5L6S - chains C and D of the 4 polymer chains in the assembly; structure by X-ray diffraction, 3.04 A resolution.

== Chain C (and D) ==
Protein: Glucose-1-phosphate adenylyltransferase
Organism: Escherichia coli K-12
Notes: EC 2.7.7.27; chain D of this document is another copy of the same molecule, construct and numbering; everything in this record applies to it too
UniProt: P0A6V1 (GLGC_ECOLI); numbering as in UniProt (aligned over 1-431)
Amino-acid sequence (431 residues; each row starts with the number of its first residue):
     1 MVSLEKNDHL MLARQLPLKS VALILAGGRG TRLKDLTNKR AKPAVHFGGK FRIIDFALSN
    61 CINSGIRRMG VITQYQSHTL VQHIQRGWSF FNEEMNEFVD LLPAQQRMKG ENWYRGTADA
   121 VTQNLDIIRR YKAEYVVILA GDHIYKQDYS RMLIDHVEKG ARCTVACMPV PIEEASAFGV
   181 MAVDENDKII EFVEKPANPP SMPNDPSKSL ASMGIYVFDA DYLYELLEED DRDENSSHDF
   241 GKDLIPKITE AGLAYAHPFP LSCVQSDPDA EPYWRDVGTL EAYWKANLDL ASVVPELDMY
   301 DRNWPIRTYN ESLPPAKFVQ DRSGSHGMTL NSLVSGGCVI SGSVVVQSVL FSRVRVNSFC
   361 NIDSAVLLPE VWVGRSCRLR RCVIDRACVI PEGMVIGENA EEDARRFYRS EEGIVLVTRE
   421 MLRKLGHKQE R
Disordered / not traced: 1-13 (chain D: 1-13, 105-115, 185-186, 235-237)
Ligand contacts: 1,6-di-O-phosphono-beta-D-fructofuranose (FBP): Lys39, Arg419, Glu420, Arg423, Lys428, Gln429, Glu430, Arg431

== Interface between chain C and chain D ==
Pairs across the interface (76):
  Gly48(C) with Pro315(D)
  Lys50(C) with Leu313(D)
  Leu290(C) with Lys317(D), hydrogen bond (backbone-side chain)
  Ala291(C) with Lys317(D), hydrogen bond (backbone-side chain)
  Ser292(C) with Lys317(D), hydrogen bond (backbone-side chain)
  Val293(C) with Gln320(D)
  Met299(C) with Pro314(D)
  Tyr300(C) with Pro314(D), hydrophobic; Pro315(D); Lys317(D); Gly337(D); Cys338(D); Val339(D)
  Arg302(C) with Glu311(D), salt bridge; Arg353(D)
  Asn310(C) with Asn310(D); Ser312(D)
  Glu311(C) with Asn310(D)
  Ser312(C) with Ile306(D), hydrogen bond (side chain-backbone); Arg307(D); Thr308(D); Asn310(D), hydrogen bond
  Leu313(C) with Lys50(D)
  Pro314(C) with Lys50(D); Met299(D); Tyr300(D), hydrophobic
  Pro315(C) with Gly48(D); Gly49(D); Tyr300(D); Ser335(D)
  Ala316(C) with Ser332(D); Leu333(D); Val334(D), hydrogen bond (backbone-backbone)
  Lys317(C) with Leu290(D), hydrogen bond (side chain-backbone); Ala291(D); Ser292(D), hydrogen bond (side chain-backbone); Tyr300(D); Ser332(D); Leu333(D)
  Phe318(C) with Phe318(D), hydrophobic; Thr329(D); Asn331(D), hydrogen bond (backbone-backbone); Ser332(D), hydrogen bond (backbone-backbone); Val334(D), hydrophobic
  Val319(C) with Asn331(D)
  Gln320(C) with Val293(D); Leu330(D); Asn331(D), hydrogen bond (backbone-side chain)
  Ser325(C) with Leu330(D)
  His326(C) with Thr329(D); Leu330(D); Val346(D)
  Gly327(C) with Gly327(D); Met328(D); Thr329(D), hydrogen bond (backbone-backbone)
  Met328(C) with His326(D); Gly327(D)
  Thr329(C) with Phe318(D); His326(D); Gly327(D), hydrogen bond (backbone-backbone)
  Leu330(C) with Gln320(D); His326(D)
  Asn331(C) with Phe318(D), hydrogen bond (backbone-backbone); Val319(D); Gln320(D), hydrogen bond (side chain-backbone)
  Ser332(C) with Ala316(D); Lys317(D); Phe318(D), hydrogen bond (backbone-backbone)
  Leu333(C) with Ala316(D); Lys317(D)
  Val334(C) with Ala316(D), hydrogen bond (backbone-backbone)
  Ser335(C) with Pro315(D)
  Gly337(C) with Tyr300(D)
  Cys338(C) with Tyr300(D)
  Val339(C) with Tyr300(D)
  Arg353(C) with Arg302(D)
Interface residues without a listed pair, chain C (41 interface residues in all): Gly49, Pro295, Ile306, Arg307, Gly324, Gly336
Interface residues without a listed pair, chain D (43 interface residues in all): Phe51, Pro295, Gly324, Ser325

== In short ==
41 residues of chain C face 43 of chain D across their interface; the contacts include 17 hydrogen bonds and 1
salt bridge. Polar contacts include Arg302(C)-Glu311(D), Leu290(C)-Lys317(D) and Ala291(C)-Lys317(D). Bound to
chain C: 1,6-di-O-phosphono-beta-D-fructofuranose.
Both chains are Glucose-1-phosphate adenylyltransferase (Escherichia coli K-12). Entry 5L6S (Crystal structure
of E. coli ADP-glucose pyrophosphorylase (AGPase) in complex with a positive allosteric regulator
beta-fructose-1,6-diphosphate ...) was determined by X-ray diffraction.
